PDB entry 5R47 | X-ray diffraction, 1.10 A resolution | chains C and D of the 5 polymer chains in the assembly

[Chain C]
Molecule: gamma-chymotrypsin
Source organism: Bos taurus
Notes: EC 3.4.21.1
UniProtKB: P00766 (CTRA_BOVIN); numbering as in UniProt (aligned over 149-245)
Sequence (97 residues; row label = number of the first residue in the row):
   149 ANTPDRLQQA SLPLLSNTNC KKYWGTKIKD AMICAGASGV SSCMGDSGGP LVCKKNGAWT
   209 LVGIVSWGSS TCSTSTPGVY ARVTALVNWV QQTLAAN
Disulfide bonds: C168-C182, C191-C220
Swiss-Prot annotation at these positions:
  - active site: S195 (Charge relay system)

[Chain D]
Molecule: peptide SWPW
Source organism: Bos taurus
Sequence (4 residues; numbered 26 to 29; the number before each row is that of its first residue):
    26 SWPW

[How chain C and chain D interact]
Contacting residue pairs - 25 pairs, chain C then chain D:
  W172(C) with S26(D)
  K175(C) with S26(D)
  S189(C) with W29(D)
  S190(C) with W29(D)
  C191(C) with W29(D)
  M192(C) with W27(D); P28(D); W29(D)
  G193(C) with W29(D), hydrogen bond (backbone-backbone)
  D194(C) with W29(D)
  S195(C) with P28(D); W29(D), covalent bond
  V213(C) with W29(D), hydrophobic
  S214(C) with P28(D); W29(D), hydrogen bond (backbone-backbone)
  W215(C) with S26(D); W27(D); W29(D)
  G216(C) with S26(D); W27(D), hydrogen bond (backbone-backbone); W29(D)
  S217(C) with W29(D), hydrogen bond (backbone-side chain)
  S218(C) with S26(D); W27(D)
  G226(C) with W29(D)
Other interface residues (no listed pair), chain C (19 interface residues in all): C220, V227, Y228

[Overview]
19 residues of chain C and 4 residues of chain D are in contact, with 1 covalent bond and 4 hydrogen bonds.
Among the polar pairs are S217(C)-W29(D), G193(C)-W29(D) and S214(C)-W29(D). From UniProt: active-site residue
S195(C) on chain C.
Chain C is gamma-chymotrypsin and chain D is peptide SWPW, both from Bos taurus; the structure, Crystal
Structure of deuterated gamma-Chymotrypsin at pH 5.6, cryo temperature, was determined by X-ray diffraction.
